PDB entry 7AGD | X-ray diffraction, 1.80 A resolution | chains A and I

[Chain A]
Protein: Candidapepsin
Organism: Candida parapsilosis
Notes: EC 3.4.23.24
UniProt: B8YPM3 (B8YPM3_CANPA); residues 1-339 here correspond to UniProt positions 63-401 (UniProt number = residue number + 62)
Chain sequence (339 residues; row label = number of the first residue in the row):
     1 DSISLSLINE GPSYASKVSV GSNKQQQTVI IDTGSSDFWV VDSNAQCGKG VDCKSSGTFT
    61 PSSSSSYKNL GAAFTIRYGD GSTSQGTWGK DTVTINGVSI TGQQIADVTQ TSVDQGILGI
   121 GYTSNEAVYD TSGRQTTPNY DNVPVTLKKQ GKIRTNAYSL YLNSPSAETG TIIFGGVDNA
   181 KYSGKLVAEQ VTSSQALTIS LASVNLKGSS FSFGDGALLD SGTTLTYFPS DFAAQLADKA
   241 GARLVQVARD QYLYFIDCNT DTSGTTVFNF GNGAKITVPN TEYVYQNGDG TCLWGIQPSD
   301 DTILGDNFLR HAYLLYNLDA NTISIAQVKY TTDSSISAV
Cystine bridges: Cys47-Cys53, Cys258-Cys292
What the authors report for this chain:
  - binding site for KB75 (chain I): Asp32, Gly34, Arg77, Ala127, Asp220, Thr224

[Chain I]
Protein: KB75
Chain sequence (7 residues; numbered 1 to 7; the number before each row is that of its first residue):
     1 XVVXAXA
Unresolved in the structure: 7
Modified residues: BOC (tert-butyl hydrogen carbonate) at position 1; PSA (3-hydroxy-4-amino-5-phenylpentanoic acid) at position 4; PSA (3-hydroxy-4-amino-5-phenylpentanoic acid) at position 6

[How chain A and chain I interact]
Contacting residue pairs - 39 pairs, chain A then chain I:
  Pro12(A) - Val2(I)
  Ser13(A) - Val2(I)
  Ile30(A) - PSA_4(I)
  Asp32(A) - PSA_4(I)
  Gly34(A) - PSA_4(I)
  Gly34(A) - Ala5(I)  hydrogen bond (backbone-backbone)
  Ser35(A) - Ala5(I)
  Arg77(A) - Ala5(I)
  Arg77(A) - PSA_6(I)  hydrogen bond (backbone-backbone)
  Tyr78(A) - Val3(I)
  Tyr78(A) - PSA_4(I)
  Tyr78(A) - Ala5(I)
  Tyr78(A) - PSA_6(I)
  Gly79(A) - Val3(I)  hydrogen bond (backbone-backbone)
  Gly79(A) - PSA_4(I)  hydrogen bond (backbone-backbone)
  Gly79(A) - PSA_6(I)
  Asp80(A) - Val2(I)
  Asp80(A) - Val3(I)  hydrogen bond (side chain-backbone)
  Asp80(A) - PSA_4(I)
  Ser82(A) - PSA_4(I)
  Val113(A) - PSA_4(I)
  Ile117(A) - PSA_4(I)
  Asn125(A) - PSA_6(I)
  Ala127(A) - PSA_6(I)
  Asp220(A) - PSA_4(I)
  Gly222(A) - Val2(I)
  Gly222(A) - Val3(I)
  Gly222(A) - PSA_4(I)  hydrogen bond (backbone-backbone)
  Thr223(A) - Val2(I)
  Thr223(A) - Val3(I)
  Thr223(A) - PSA_4(I)
  Thr224(A) - BOC_1(I)
  Thr224(A) - Val2(I)  hydrogen bond (side chain-backbone)
  Leu225(A) - BOC_1(I)
  Tyr227(A) - BOC_1(I)
  Tyr227(A) - Val3(I)
  Tyr285(A) - BOC_1(I)
  Asp301(A) - PSA_6(I)
  Ile303(A) - Val3(I)  hydrophobic
Other interface residues (no listed pair), chain A (27 interface residues in all): Ile76, Glu126, Leu293
Interface features reported in the paper:
  - interface residues, chain A: Asp32(A), Gly34(A), Arg77(A), Ala127(A), Asp220(A), Thr224(A), Tyr285(A)

[Overview]
27 residues of chain A and 6 residues of chain I are in contact, with 7 hydrogen bonds. Polar pairs include
Asp80(A)-Val3(I), Thr224(A)-Val2(I) and Gly34(A)-Ala5(I). From the paper: a binding site for KB75 (chain I) at
Asp32(A), Gly34(A) and Arg77(A) among others; interface residues Asp32(A), Gly34(A) and Arg77(A) among others.
Here chain A is Candidapepsin (Candida parapsilosis) and chain I is KB75. Entry 7AGD (Protease Sapp1p from
Candida parapsilosis in complex with KB75) was determined by X-ray diffraction, deposited together with 7AGB,
7AGC and 7AGE.
